6PZ5 - chains A and C of the 3 polymer chains in the assembly; structure by X-ray diffraction, 1.53 A resolution.

[Chain A]
Protein: HLA class I histocompatibility antigen, B*27:03 alpha chain
Organism: Homo sapiens
UniProt: P03989 (1B27_HUMAN); residues 1-276 here correspond to UniProt positions 25-300 (UniProt number = residue number + 24)
Sequence (276 residues; numbered 1 to 276; the number before each row is that of its first residue):
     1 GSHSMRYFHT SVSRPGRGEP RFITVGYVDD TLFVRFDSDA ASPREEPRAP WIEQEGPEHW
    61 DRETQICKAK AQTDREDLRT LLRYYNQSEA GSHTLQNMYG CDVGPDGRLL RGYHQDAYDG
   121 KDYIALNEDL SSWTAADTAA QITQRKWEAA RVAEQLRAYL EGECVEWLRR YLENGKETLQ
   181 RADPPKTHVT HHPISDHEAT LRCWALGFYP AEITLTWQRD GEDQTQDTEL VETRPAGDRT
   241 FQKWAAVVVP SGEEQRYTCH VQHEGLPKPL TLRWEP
Construct notes: variant His59 (Tyr83 in P03989)
Disulfide bonds: Cys101-Cys164, Cys203-Cys259
Reported in the primary citation:
  - conformationally variable residues (side-chain flip): Trp60
  - contacts within the chain: Pro47-Trp60 (hydrophobic contact), His59-Trp60
  - mutagenesis - W60A: unchanged expression
  - mutagenesis - W60A: decreased binding to HC10 (proposed by the authors, not directly observed)

[Chain C]
Protein: LRN peptide
Sequence (9 residues; row label = number of the first residue in the row):
     1 LRNQSVFNF

[How chain A and chain C interact]
Contacting residue pairs (43):
  Met5(A) with Leu1(C)
  Tyr7(A) with Leu1(C), hydrogen bond (side chain-backbone); Arg2(C), hydrogen bond (side chain-backbone)
  His9(A) with Arg2(C), hydrogen bond
  Thr24(A) with Arg2(C), hydrogen bond
  Glu45(A) with Arg2(C), salt bridge
  His59(A) with Leu1(C)
  Arg62(A) with Leu1(C); Arg2(C), hydrogen bond (side chain-backbone); Gln4(C)
  Glu63(A) with Leu1(C); Arg2(C), hydrogen bond (side chain-backbone)
  Ile66(A) with Arg2(C); Asn3(C); Gln4(C)
  Cys67(A) with Arg2(C), hydrogen bond
  Thr73(A) with Phe7(C); Asn8(C)
  Glu76(A) with Asn8(C)
  Asp77(A) with Asn8(C); Phe9(C), hydrogen bond (side chain-backbone)
  Thr80(A) with Phe9(C)
  Leu81(A) with Phe9(C), hydrophobic
  Tyr84(A) with Phe9(C), hydrogen bond (side chain-backbone)
  Leu95(A) with Phe9(C), hydrophobic
  Tyr99(A) with Arg2(C); Asn3(C), hydrogen bond (side chain-backbone)
  Asp116(A) with Phe9(C)
  Tyr123(A) with Phe9(C), hydrophobic
  Thr143(A) with Phe9(C), hydrogen bond (side chain-backbone)
  Lys146(A) with Phe9(C), hydrogen bond (side chain-backbone)
  Trp147(A) with Asn8(C), hydrogen bond (side chain-backbone); Phe9(C), hydrophobic
  Val152(A) with Phe7(C), hydrophobic
  Gln155(A) with Phe7(C)
  Leu156(A) with Asn3(C); Phe7(C), hydrophobic
  Tyr159(A) with Leu1(C), hydrogen bond (side chain-backbone); Arg2(C); Asn3(C)
  Glu163(A) with Leu1(C)
  Trp167(A) with Leu1(C), hydrophobic
  Tyr171(A) with Leu1(C), hydrogen bond (side chain-backbone)
Other interface residues (no listed pair), chain A (33 interface residues in all): Val25, Val34, Ala69
Other interface residues (no listed pair), chain C (9 interface residues in all): Ser5, Val6

[In short]
33 residues of chain A face 9 of chain C across their interface, with 15 hydrogen bonds and 1 salt bridge.
Polar pairs include Glu45(A)-Arg2(C), Tyr7(A)-Leu1(C) and Tyr7(A)-Arg2(C). From the paper: W60A of chain A
reduces binding to HC10; conformational variability at Trp60(A).
Here chain A is HLA class I histocompatibility antigen, B*27:03 alpha chain (Homo sapiens) and chain C is LRN
peptide. Entry 6PZ5 (Crystal Structure of HLA-B*2703 in complex with LRN, a self-peptide) was determined by
X-ray diffraction together with 6PYJ, 6PYL, 6PYV and 6PYW from the same study.
